PDB entry 9E3S | X-ray diffraction, 1.08 A resolution | chains A and D

Chain A:
Protein: Isoform 2B of GTPase KRas
From: Homo sapiens
Notes: EC 3.6.5.2
UniProtKB: P01116 (RASK_HUMAN), isoform P01116-2; numbering as in UniProt (aligned over 1-169)
Chain sequence (170 residues; numbered 0 to 169; the number before each row is that of its first residue; numbering starts at 0):
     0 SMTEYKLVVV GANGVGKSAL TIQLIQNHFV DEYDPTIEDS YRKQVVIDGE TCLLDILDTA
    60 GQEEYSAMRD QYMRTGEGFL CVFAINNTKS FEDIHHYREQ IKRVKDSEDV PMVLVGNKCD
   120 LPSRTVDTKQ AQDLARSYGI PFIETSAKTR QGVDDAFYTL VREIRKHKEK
Differences from the reference sequence: expression tag (0); engineered mutation Asn12 (Gly in P01116)
Bound ions: Mg2+: Ser17, Thr35 (together with GMP-PNP)
Residues lining bound ligands:
  - A1BEA ((2R)-2-{(5S)-7-[(2R,3R)-3-cyclopropyl-1-methylaziridine-2-carbonyl]-2,7-diazaspiro[4.4]nonan-2-yl}-N-[(1P,7S,9S,13S,20M)-20-{5-(4-cyclopropylpiperazin-1-yl)-2-[(1R)-1-methoxyethyl]pyridin-3-yl}-17,17-dimethyl-8,14-dioxo-21-(2,2,2-trifluoroethyl)-15-oxa-4-thia-9,21,27,28-tetraazapentacyclo[17.5.2.1~2,5~.1~9,13~.0~22,26~]octacosa-1(24),2,5(28),19,22,25-hexaen-7-yl]-3-methylbutanamide (non-preferred name)): Asn12, Tyr32, Pro34, Thr35, Ile36, Glu37, Ala59, Gln61, Tyr64, Met67, Arg68, Tyr71
  - GMP-PNP (GNP; phosphoaminophosphonic acid-guanylate ester): Ala11, Asn12, Gly13, Val14, Gly15, Lys16, Ser17, Ala18, Phe28, Val29, Asp30, Glu31, Tyr32, Asp33, Pro34, Thr35, Thr58, Ala59, Gly60, Asn116, Lys117, Asp119, Leu120, Ser145, Ala146, Lys147
Swiss-Prot annotation at these positions:
  - motif: Tyr32 to Tyr40 (Effector region)
  - binding site (GTP): Gly10, Ala11, Gly13 to Ala18, Val29 to Thr35, Ala59, Gly60, Asn116 to Asp119
  - modified residue: Met1 (N-acetylmethionine), Thr2 (N-acetylthreonine), Lys104 (N6-acetyllysine)
  - glycosylation: Thr35 (Microbial infection: O-linked (Glc) threonine)

Chain D:
Protein: Peptidyl-prolyl cis-trans isomerase A
From: Homo sapiens
Notes: EC 5.2.1.8
UniProtKB: P62937 (PPIA_HUMAN); residue numbers follow UniProt; this construct covers 1-165
Chain sequence (166 residues; each row starts with the number of its first residue; numbering starts at 0):
     0 SMVNPTVFFD IAVDGEPLGR VSFELFADKV PKTAENFRAL STGEKGFGYK GSCFHRIIPG
    60 FMCQGGDFTR HNGTGGKSIY GEKFEDENFI LKHTGPGILS MANAGPNTNG SQFFICTAKT
   120 EWLDGKHVVF GKVKEGMNIV EAMERFGSRN GKTSKKITIA DCGQLE
Differences from the reference sequence: expression tag (0)
Residues lining bound ligands: A1BEA ((2R)-2-{(5S)-7-[(2R,3R)-3-cyclopropyl-1-methylaziridine-2-carbonyl]-2,7-diazaspiro[4.4]nonan-2-yl}-N-[(1P,7S,9S,13S,20M)-20-{5-(4-cyclopropylpiperazin-1-yl)-2-[(1R)-1-methoxyethyl]pyridin-3-yl}-17,17-dimethyl-8,14-dioxo-21-(2,2,2-trifluoroethyl)-15-oxa-4-thia-9,21,27,28-tetraazapentacyclo[17.5.2.1~2,5~.1~9,13~.0~22,26~]octacosa-1(24),2,5(28),19,22,25-hexaen-7-yl]-3-methylbutanamide (non-preferred name)): Arg55, Ile57, Phe60, Met61, Gln63, Gly72, Thr73, Ala101, Asn102, Ala103, Gln111, Phe113, Glu120, Trp121, Leu122, His126, Arg148
Swiss-Prot annotation at these positions:
  - modified residue: Met1 (N-acetylmethionine), Val2 (N-acetylvaline), Lys28 (N6-acetyllysine), Lys44 (N6-acetyllysine), Lys76 (N6-acetyllysine), Ser77 (Phosphoserine), Lys82 (N6-acetyllysine), Thr93 (Phosphothreonine), Lys125 (N6-acetyllysine), Lys131 (N6-acetyllysine), Lys133 (N6-acetyllysine)
  - glycosylation: Asn108 (N-linked (GlcNAc...) asparagine)
  - cross-link (Glycyl lysine isopeptide (Lys-Gly)): Lys28 (interchain with G-Cter in SUMO2), Lys82 (interchain with G-Cter in SUMO2)

How chain A and chain D interact:
Residue-residue contacts (14; chain A residue first):
  Glu31(A) with Asn71(D), hydrogen bond
  Tyr32(A) with Thr73(D)
  Asp33(A) with Lys151(D), salt bridge
  Pro34(A) with Arg55(D)
  Ile36(A) with Arg55(D); Arg148(D); Asn149(D)
  Glu37(A) with Arg148(D), salt bridge; Asn149(D)
  Asp38(A) with Asn149(D), hydrogen bond
  Glu63(A) with Trp121(D); Leu122(D)
  Tyr64(A) with Trp121(D), hydrogen bond; Leu122(D)
Interface residues without a listed pair, chain D (9 interface residues in all): Ile57

In short:
The chain A/chain D interface involves 9 residues from each chain; the contacts include 3 hydrogen bonds and 2
salt bridges. Polar pairs include Asp33(A)-Lys151(D), Glu37(A)-Arg148(D) and Glu31(A)-Asn71(D). Compound A1BEA
is bound between chain A and chain D. Ligands of chain A: GMP-PNP.
Chain A is Isoform 2B of GTPase KRas and chain D is Peptidyl-prolyl cis-trans isomerase A, both from Homo
sapiens; the structure, Tricomplex of RMC-9945, KRAS G12N, and CypA, was determined by X-ray diffraction
together with 9CT7, 9CT8, 9CT9, 9CTA and 9CTB from the same study.
